Entry 5MOX (X-ray diffraction, 1.41 A resolution); this record covers chain A.

== Chain A ==
Protein: Beta-lactamase OXA-10
Organism: Pseudomonas aeruginosa
Notes: EC 3.5.2.6
Reference sequence: P14489 (BLO10_PSEAI); residues 20-265 here = UniProt positions 20-265
Sequence (247 residues; row label = number of the first residue in the row):
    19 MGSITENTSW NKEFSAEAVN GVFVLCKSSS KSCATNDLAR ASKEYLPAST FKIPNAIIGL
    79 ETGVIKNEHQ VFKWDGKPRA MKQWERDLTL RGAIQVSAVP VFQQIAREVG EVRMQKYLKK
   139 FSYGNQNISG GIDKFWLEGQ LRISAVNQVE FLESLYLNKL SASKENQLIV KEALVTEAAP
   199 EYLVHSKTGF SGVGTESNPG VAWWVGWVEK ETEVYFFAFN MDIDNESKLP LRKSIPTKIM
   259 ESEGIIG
Construct notes: initiating methionine (19)
Curated features (UniProtKB/Swiss-Prot):
  - active site: S67 (Acyl-ester intermediate)
  - binding site (a beta-lactam): S115, T206, F208, R250
  - modified residue: K70 (N6-carboxylysine)
  - mutagenesis: T26 (T26M: No effect on catalytic efficiency with respect to penicillins, cephalosporins or carbapenems. No effect on resistance to penicillins, cephalosporins or carbapenems in C600Z1 E.coli strain ...), K70 (K70A: Abolishes catalytic activity), V117 (V117L: Slightly increases catalytic efficiency, about 4-fold, with respect to carbapenems; when associated with M-26 ...), F153 (F153S: Increases resistance to ceftazidime about 30-fold in P.aeruginosa strains PA01 and PA14; when associated with D-157), W154 (W154A/F/G/H: Drastically reduces catalytic efficiency, between about 50- to 30,000-fold, with respect to different beta-lactams. Decreases thermal stability, despite unaltered overall structure ...), G157 (G157D: Increases resistance to ceftazidime about 15-fold in P.aeruginosa strains PA01 and PA14. Increases resistance to ceftazidime about 30-fold in P.aeruginosa strains PA01 and PA14 ...)
Cystine bridges: C44-C51
Covalently attached groups: NXL104, bound form (NXL) linked to S67
Residues lining bound ligands:
  - carbon dioxide (CO2): A66, K70, V117, F120, W154, L155
  - NXL104, bound form (NXL; (2S,5R)-1-formyl-5-[(sulfooxy)amino]piperidine-2-carboxamide): A66, K70, M99, W102, S115, V117, L155, K205, T206, G207, F208, R250
What the authors report for this chain:
  - binding site for carbon dioxide: K70, W154
  - binding site for NXL104, bound form: S67, T206, R250
  - binding site for Na+: K70, W154
  - catalytic residues: S67 (citing earlier work)

== Summary ==
Ligands of chain A: carbon dioxide. Covalently linked NXL104, bound form: at S67. UniProt lists active-site
residue S67, 4 beta-lactam-binding residues and 6 mutagenesis sites. From the paper: the catalytic residue
S67; a binding site for NXL104, bound form at S67, T206 and R250.
Chain A is Beta-lactamase OXA-10 (Pseudomonas aeruginosa); the structure, OXA-10 Avibactam complex with bound
CO2, was determined by X-ray diffraction, deposited together with 5MMY, 5MNU and 5MOZ.
